8Q3X - chains AAA and JJJ of the 11 polymer chains in the assembly; structure by X-ray diffraction, 2.30 A resolution.

[Chain AAA]
Protein: Histone H3.1
From: Homo sapiens
Reference sequence: P68431 (H31_HUMAN); residues 38-135 here correspond to UniProt positions 39-136 (UniProt number = residue number + 1)
Chain sequence (98 residues; row label = number of the first residue in the row):
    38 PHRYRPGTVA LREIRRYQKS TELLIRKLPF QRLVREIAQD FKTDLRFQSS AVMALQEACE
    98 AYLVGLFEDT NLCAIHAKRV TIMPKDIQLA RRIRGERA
Curated features (UniProtKB/Swiss-Prot):
  - modified residue: Tyr41 (Phosphotyrosine), Lys56 (N6,N6,N6-trimethyllysine), Ser57 (Phosphoserine), Lys64 (N6-(2-hydroxyisobutyryl)lysine), Lys79 (N6,N6,N6-trimethyllysine), Thr80 (Phosphothreonine), Ser86 (Phosphoserine), Thr107 (Phosphothreonine), Lys115 (N6-acetyllysine), Lys122 (N6-(2-hydroxyisobutyryl)lysine)
Ion coordination: gold ion near His113 (its only coordinating residue here)
Residues lining bound ligands: 4-diphenylphosphanylbenzoic acid (XIS): Leu109, Ile112, His113
Reported in the primary citation:
  - gold ion coordination: His113

[Chain JJJ]
Molecule: 145-nt DNA strand
From: Homo sapiens
Sequence (145 nucleotides; row label = number of the first residue in the row; numbers below 1 keep their minus sign (DA-72 is residue -72)):
   -72 ATCAATATCC ACCTGCAGAT ACTACCAAAA GTGTATTTGG AAACTGCTCC ATCAAAAGGC
   -12 ATGTTCAGCT GATTCAGCTG AACATGCCTT TTGATGGAGC AGTTTCCAAA TACACTTTTG
    48 GTAGTATCTG CAGGTGGATA TTGAT

[How chain AAA and chain JJJ interact]
Residue-residue contacts (28; chain AAA residue first):
  His39(AAA) - DA-68(JJJ)  sugar contact
  Arg40(AAA) - DA9(JJJ)  hydrogen bond to the base
  Arg40(AAA) - DC10(JJJ)  hydrogen bond to the sugar
  Tyr41(AAA) - DT-67(JJJ)  sugar contact
  Tyr41(AAA) - DA-66(JJJ)  sugar contact
  Tyr41(AAA) - DA9(JJJ)  sugar contact
  Tyr41(AAA) - DC10(JJJ)  hydrogen bond to the phosphate
  Arg42(AAA) - DA9(JJJ)  phosphate contact
  Pro43(AAA) - DA8(JJJ)  phosphate contact
  Pro43(AAA) - DA9(JJJ)  phosphate contact
  Gly44(AAA) - DA8(JJJ)  hydrogen bond to the phosphate
  Gly44(AAA) - DA9(JJJ)  hydrogen bond to the phosphate
  Thr45(AAA) - DA9(JJJ)  hydrogen bond to the phosphate
  Val46(AAA) - DA9(JJJ)  hydrogen bond to the phosphate
  Val46(AAA) - DC10(JJJ)  phosphate contact
  Ala47(AAA) - DA9(JJJ)  hydrogen bond to the phosphate
  Arg49(AAA) - DA-66(JJJ)  phosphate contact
  Arg49(AAA) - DT-65(JJJ)  phosphate contact
  Arg63(AAA) - DT17(JJJ)  hydrogen bond to the phosphate
  Arg63(AAA) - DT18(JJJ)  salt bridge to the phosphate
  Lys64(AAA) - DT18(JJJ)  hydrogen bond to the phosphate
  Leu65(AAA) - DT17(JJJ)  phosphate contact
  Leu65(AAA) - DT18(JJJ)  hydrogen bond to the phosphate
  Pro66(AAA) - DT17(JJJ)  phosphate contact
  Arg69(AAA) - DT17(JJJ)  salt bridge to the phosphate
  Asp81(AAA) - DG26(JJJ)  phosphate contact
  Arg83(AAA) - DA25(JJJ)  base contact
  Arg83(AAA) - DG26(JJJ)  sugar contact
Also at the interface, not in a pair above, chain AAA (20 interface residues in all): Glu50, Lys115, Thr118
Also at the interface, not in a pair above, chain JJJ (14 interface residues in all): DG-2, DA-1, DG7

[Overview]
The interface between chain AAA and chain JJJ involves 20 residues on one side and 14 on the other, with 11
hydrogen bonds and 2 salt bridges. Polar contacts include Arg40(AAA)-DA9(JJJ), Arg40(AAA)-DC10(JJJ) and
Tyr41(AAA)-DC10(JJJ). Ligands of chain AAA: 4-diphenylphosphanylbenzoic acid. From the paper: gold ion
coordination by His113(AAA).
Here chain AAA is Histone H3.1 and chain JJJ is a 145-nt DNA strand, both from Homo sapiens. Entry 8Q3X
(Structure of Nucleosome Core with a Bound Metallopeptide Conjugate (Kaposi Sarcoma Associated Herpesvirus
LANA Peptide-Au[I] Compound)) was determined by X-ray diffraction (same publication as 8Q36, 8Q3E and 8Q3M).
